9BIH - chains A and H of the 8 polymer chains in the assembly; structure by electron microscopy, 3.24 A resolution.

Chain A:
Name: Uridylate-specific endoribonuclease nsp15
Organism: Severe acute respiratory syndrome coronavirus 2
Notes: EC 4.6.1.-
Reference sequence: P0DTD1 (R1AB_SARS2); residues 2-347 here correspond to UniProt positions 6453-6798 (UniProt number = residue number + 6451)
Amino-acid sequence (350 residues; row label = number of the first residue in the row; numbers below 1 keep their minus sign (Ser-2 is residue -2)):
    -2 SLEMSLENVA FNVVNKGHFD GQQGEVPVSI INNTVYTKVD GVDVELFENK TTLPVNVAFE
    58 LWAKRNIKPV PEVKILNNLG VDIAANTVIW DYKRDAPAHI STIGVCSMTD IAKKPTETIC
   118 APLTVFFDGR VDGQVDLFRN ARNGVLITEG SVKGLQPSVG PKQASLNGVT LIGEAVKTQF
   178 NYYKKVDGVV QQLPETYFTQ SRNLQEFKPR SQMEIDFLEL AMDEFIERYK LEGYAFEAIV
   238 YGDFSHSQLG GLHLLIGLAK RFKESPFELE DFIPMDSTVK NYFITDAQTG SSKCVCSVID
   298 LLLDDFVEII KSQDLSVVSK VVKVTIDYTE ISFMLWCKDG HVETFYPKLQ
Disordered / not traced: -2
Sequence notes: expression tag (-2 to 1); engineered mutation Ala235 (His6686 in P0DTD1)
UniProt features mapped onto this chain:
  - active site: His250 (Proton acceptor), Lys290 (For uridylate-specific endoribonuclease nsp15 activity)
  - binding site (uracil): Lys290 to Ser294, Thr341 to Lys345
  - site: Lys290 (Transition state stabilizer), Ser294 (Uracil recognition site), Gln347 (Cleavage)
Reported in the primary citation:
  - catalytic residues: His250, Lys290
  - binding site for the 35-nt RNA strand: Lys13, Gln19, Lys111, Thr113, Asn137, Gly147, Ser148, Lys150, Gly247, Gly248, His250, Lys290, Val292, Ser294, Trp333, Lys335, Thr341, Tyr343, Lys345
  - specificity-determining residues: Ser294
  - binding site for the 34-nt RNA strand (chain H): His243, Ser244, Val315, Ser316, Val318, Met331, Trp333

Chain H:
Molecule: 34-nt RNA strand
Organism: Severe acute respiratory syndrome coronavirus 2
Sequence (34 nucleotides; numbered 1 to 34; the number before each row is that of its first residue):
     1 GACAUUUUAG UUUGUUCGUU UGAUGAAAUC UAAA
Disordered / not traced: 1-7

Chain A / chain H interface:
Contacting residue pairs (8; chain A residue first):
  His243(A) - U13(H)  salt bridge to the phosphate
  Ser244(A) - G14(H)  hydrogen bond to the phosphate
  Val315(A) - U21(H)  sugar contact
  Ser316(A) - U21(H)  hydrogen bond to the base
  Ser316(A) - G22(H)  sugar contact
  Val318(A) - G22(H)  sugar contact
  Met331(A) - G22(H)  base contact
  Trp333(A) - U21(H)  base contact
Interface residues without a listed pair, chain A (8 interface residues in all): Lys317
Interface residues without a listed pair, chain H (5 interface residues in all): A23

Overview:
Chain A and chain H form an interface of 8 and 5 residues respectively; the contacts include 2 hydrogen bonds
and 1 salt bridge. Polar pairs include Ser316(A)-U21(H), Ser244(A)-G14(H) and His243(A)-U13(H). The paper
reports catalytic residues His250(A) and Lys290(A); a binding site for the 35-nt RNA strand at Lys13(A),
Gln19(A) and Lys111(A) among others.
Here chain A is Uridylate-specific endoribonuclease nsp15 and chain H is a 34-nt RNA strand, both from Severe
acute respiratory syndrome coronavirus 2. Entry 9BIH (SARS-CoV-2 endoribonuclease Nsp15 bound to dsRNA with 1
nucleotide bulge) was determined by electron microscopy.
